8DL7 - chains C and D of the 4 polymer chains in the assembly; structure by electron microscopy, 2.70 A resolution.

Chain C:
Name: 11F9 light-chain
From: Mus musculus
Amino-acid sequence (213 residues; each row starts with the number of its first residue):
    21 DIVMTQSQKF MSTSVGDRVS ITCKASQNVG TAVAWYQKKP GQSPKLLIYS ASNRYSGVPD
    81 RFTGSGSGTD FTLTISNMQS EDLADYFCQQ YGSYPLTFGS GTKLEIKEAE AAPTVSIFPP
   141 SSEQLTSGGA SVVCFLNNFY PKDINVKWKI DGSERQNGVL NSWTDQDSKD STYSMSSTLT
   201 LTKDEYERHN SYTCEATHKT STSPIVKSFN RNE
Disulfides: C43-C108

Chain D:
Name: 11F9 heavy-chain
From: Mus musculus
Amino-acid sequence (238 residues; numbered 1 to 238; the number before each row is that of its first residue):
     1 MKCSWVIFFL MAVVTGVNSE VQLQQSGAEL VRPGALVKLS CKASGFNIKD YYMHWVKERP
    61 EQGLEWIGWI DPENGNTIYD PKFQGKASIT ADTSSNTAYL QLSSLTSEDT AVYYCARKRG
   121 YYGPYFDYWG QGTTLTVSSK TTAPSVYPLA PVCGDTTGSS VTLGCLVKGY FPEPVTLTWN
   181 SGSLSSGVHT FPAVLQSGLY TLSSSVTVTS STWPSQSITC NVAHPASSTK VDKKIEPA
Not modelled in the structure: 1-19
Disulfides: C41-C115

Interface between chain C and chain D:
Contacting residue pairs (26; chain C residue first):
  Y56(C) - Y125(D)
  Y56(C) - F126(D)  hydrogen bond (side chain-backbone)
  K58(C) - E58(D)
  K58(C) - Y114(D)
  Q62(C) - Y114(D)  hydrogen bond (backbone-side chain)
  S63(C) - W129(D)
  S63(C) - G130(D)
  P64(C) - W129(D)  hydrophobic
  L66(C) - Y125(D)  hydrophobic
  Y69(C) - Y125(D)  hydrophobic
  Y75(C) - D127(D)
  Q109(C) - F126(D)
  Y111(C) - Y122(D)
  Y111(C) - P124(D)
  G112(C) - Y122(D)
  Y114(C) - W66(D)  hydrophobic
  Y114(C) - W69(D)
  Y114(C) - Y121(D)  hydrogen bond (side chain-backbone)
  Y114(C) - Y122(D)  hydrophobic
  P115(C) - W66(D)  hydrophobic
  L116(C) - W66(D)
  F118(C) - L64(D)  hydrophobic
  I137(C) - P151(D)
  F138(C) - P151(D)  hydrophobic
  P139(C) - P151(D)
  S141(C) - L149(D)
Other interface residues (no listed pair), chain C (26 interface residues in all): A54, F107, S113, G119, Q144, S182, S196
Other interface residues (no listed pair), chain D (24 interface residues in all): H54, G63, E65, D80, G123, Y147, P148, F191, P192

Overview:
Chain C and chain D form an interface of 26 and 24 residues respectively, with 3 hydrogen bonds. Polar pairs
include Y56(C)-F126(D), Q62(C)-Y114(D) and Y114(C)-Y121(D).
Chain C is 11F9 light-chain and chain D is 11F9 heavy-chain, both from Mus musculus; the structure, Cryo-EM
structure of human ferroportin/slc40 bound to minihepcidin PR73 in nanodisc, was determined by electron
microscopy, deposited together with 8DL8.
